PDB entry 3Q0F | X-ray diffraction, 2.75 A resolution | chains X and A of the 4 polymer chains in the assembly

== Chain X (and A) ==
Name: Histone-lysine N-methyltransferase, H3 lysine-9 specific SUVH5
Source organism: Arabidopsis thaliana
Notes: EC 2.1.1.43; fragment: SUVH5 SRA Domain; chain A of this document is another copy of the same molecule, construct and numbering; everything in this record applies to it too
Reference sequence: O82175 (SUVH5_ARATH); residues 362-528 here = UniProt positions 362-528
Amino-acid sequence (167 residues; numbered 362 to 528; the number before each row is that of its first residue):
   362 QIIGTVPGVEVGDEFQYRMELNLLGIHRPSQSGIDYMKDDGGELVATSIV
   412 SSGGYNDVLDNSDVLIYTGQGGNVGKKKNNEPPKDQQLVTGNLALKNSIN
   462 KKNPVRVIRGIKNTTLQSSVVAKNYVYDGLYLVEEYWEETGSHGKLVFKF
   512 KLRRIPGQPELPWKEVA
Unresolved in the structure: 435-442, 474-483, 525-528 (chain A: 435-441, 474-483, 525-528)
What the authors report for this chain:
  - binding site for the 10-nt DNA strand: Gln392

== Interface between chain X and chain A ==
Contacting residue pairs - 8 pairs, chain X then chain A:
  Gln377(X) - Leu384(A)
  Tyr378(X) - Met380(A)  hydrophobic
  Tyr378(X) - Asn383(A)
  Tyr378(X) - Leu384(A)  hydrophobic
  Met380(X) - Tyr378(A)  hydrophobic
  Asn383(X) - Tyr378(A)
  Leu384(X) - Gln377(A)
  Leu384(X) - Tyr378(A)  hydrophobic
Other interface residues (no listed pair), chain X (7 interface residues in all): Glu381, Gln392
Other interface residues (no listed pair), chain A (6 interface residues in all): Gln392

== In short ==
The interface between chain X and chain A involves 7 residues on one side and 6 on the other. The paper
reports a binding site for the 10-nt DNA strand at Gln392(X).
Chain X and chain A are both Histone-lysine N-methyltransferase, H3 lysine-9 specific SUVH5 (Arabidopsis
thaliana); the structure, Crystal structure of SUVH5 SRA- methylated CHH DNA complex, was determined by X-ray
diffraction, deposited together with 3Q0D, 3Q0B and 3Q0C.
